PDB entry 6W2E | electron microscopy, 4.40 A resolution (low resolution: residue-level contacts below are approximate; hydrogen-bond / salt-bridge calls are withheld) | chains O and v of the 19 polymer chains in the assembly

Chain O:
Name: Major capsid protein
Source organism: Epstein-Barr virus (strain B95-8)
UniProt: P03226 (MCP_EBVB9); residues 1-1381 here = UniProt positions 1-1381
Sequence (1381 residues; each row starts with the number of its first residue):
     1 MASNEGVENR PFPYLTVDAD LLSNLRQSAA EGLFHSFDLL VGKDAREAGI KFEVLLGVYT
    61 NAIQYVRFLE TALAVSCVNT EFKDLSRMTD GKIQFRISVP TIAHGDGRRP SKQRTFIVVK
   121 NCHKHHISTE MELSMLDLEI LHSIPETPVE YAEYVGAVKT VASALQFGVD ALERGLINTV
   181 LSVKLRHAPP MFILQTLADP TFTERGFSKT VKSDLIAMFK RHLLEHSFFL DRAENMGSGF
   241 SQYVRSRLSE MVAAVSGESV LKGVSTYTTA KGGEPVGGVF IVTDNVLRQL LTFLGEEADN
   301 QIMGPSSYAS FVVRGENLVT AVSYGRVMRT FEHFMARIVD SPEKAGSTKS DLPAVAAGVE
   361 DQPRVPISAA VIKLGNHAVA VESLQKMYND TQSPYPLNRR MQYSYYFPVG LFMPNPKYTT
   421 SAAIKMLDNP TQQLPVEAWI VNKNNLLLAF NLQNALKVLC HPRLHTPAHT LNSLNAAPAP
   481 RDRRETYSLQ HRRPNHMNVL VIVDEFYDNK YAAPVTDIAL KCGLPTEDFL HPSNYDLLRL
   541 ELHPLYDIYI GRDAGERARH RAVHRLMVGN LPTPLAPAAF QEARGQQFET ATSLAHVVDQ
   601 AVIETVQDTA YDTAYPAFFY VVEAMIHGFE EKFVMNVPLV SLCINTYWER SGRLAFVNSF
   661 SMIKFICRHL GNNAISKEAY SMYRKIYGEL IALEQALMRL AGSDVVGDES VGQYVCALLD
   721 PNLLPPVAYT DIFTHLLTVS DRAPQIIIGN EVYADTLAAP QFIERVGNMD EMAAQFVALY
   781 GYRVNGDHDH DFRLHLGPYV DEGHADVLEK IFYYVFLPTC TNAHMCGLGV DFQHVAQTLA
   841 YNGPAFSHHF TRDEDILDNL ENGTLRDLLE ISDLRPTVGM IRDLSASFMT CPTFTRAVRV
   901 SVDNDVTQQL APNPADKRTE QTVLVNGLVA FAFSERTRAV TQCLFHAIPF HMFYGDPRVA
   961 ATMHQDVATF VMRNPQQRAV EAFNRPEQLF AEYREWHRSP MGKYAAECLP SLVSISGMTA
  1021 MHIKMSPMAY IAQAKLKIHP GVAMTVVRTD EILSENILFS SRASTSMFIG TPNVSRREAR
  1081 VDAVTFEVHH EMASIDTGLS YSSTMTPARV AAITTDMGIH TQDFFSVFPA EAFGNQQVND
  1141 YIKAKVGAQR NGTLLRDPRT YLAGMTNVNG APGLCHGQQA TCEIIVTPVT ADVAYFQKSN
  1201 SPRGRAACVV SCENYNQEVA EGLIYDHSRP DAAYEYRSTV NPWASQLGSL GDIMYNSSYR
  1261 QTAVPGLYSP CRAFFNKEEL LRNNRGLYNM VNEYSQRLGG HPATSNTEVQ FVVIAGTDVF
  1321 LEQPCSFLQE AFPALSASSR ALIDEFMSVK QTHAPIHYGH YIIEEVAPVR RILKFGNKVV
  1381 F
Disordered / not traced: 1-61, 1149-1169
From the paper describing this entry:
  - conformationally variable residues (order/disorder transition): Tyr-308 to Val-339

Chain v:
Name: Capsid vertex component 1
Source organism: Epstein-Barr virus (strain B95-8)
UniProt: P03222 (CVC1_EBVB9); residue numbers follow UniProt; this construct covers 1-507
Sequence (507 residues; numbered 1 to 507; the number before each row is that of its first residue):
     1 MDVHIDNQVL SGLGTPLLVH LFVPDTVMAE LCPNRVPNCE GAWCQTLFSD RTGLTRVCRV
    61 FAARGMLPGR PSHRGTFTSV PVYCDEGLPE LYNPFHVAAL RFYDEGGLVG ELQIYYLSLF
   121 EGAKRALTDG HLIREASGVQ ESAAAMQPIP IDPGPPGGAG IEHMPVAAAQ VEHPKTYDLK
   181 QILLEITQEE NRGEQRLGHA GSPALCLGLR LRAGAETKAA AETSVSKHHP ALENPSNIRG
   241 SAGGEGGGGR AGTGGTVGVG SGALSRVPVS FSKTRRAIRE SRALVRGIAH IFSPHALYVV
   301 TYPELSAQGR LHRMTAVTHA SPATDLAEVS ILGAPEREFR FLISVALRIS ASFREKLAMQ
   361 AWTAQQEIPV VIPTSYSRIY KNSDLIREAF FTVQTRVSWE SCWVKATISN APKTPDACLW
   421 IDSHPLYEEG ASAWGKVIDS RPPGGLVGAA SQLVALGTDG HCVHLATTSD GQAFLVLPGG
   481 FVIKGQLALT PEERGYILAR HGIRREQ
Disordered / not traced: 79-92, 126-282, 306-329, 440-453, 503-507

How chain O and chain v interact:
Pairs across the interface - 19 pairs, chain O then chain v:
  Arg-552(O) with Glu-429(v)
  Ala-554(O) with Pro-425(v); Gly-430(v); Ala-431(v)
  Gly-555(O) with Ser-423(v)
  Glu-556(O) with Ala-433(v); Lys-436(v)
  Arg-559(O) with Asn-34(v)
  Asp-755(O) with Ala-296(v); Tyr-298(v)
  Pro-912(O) with Asn-34(v); Arg-35(v); Val-36(v)
  Asn-913(O) with Asn-34(v)
  Pro-914(O) with Asn-34(v); Arg-35(v); Val-36(v)
  Arg-918(O) with Thr-26(v)
  Asn-1135(O) with Arg-74(v)
Other interface residues (no listed pair), chain O (14 interface residues in all): Gln-745, Lys-917, Gly-1134

In short:
Chain O and chain v each contribute 14 residues to their interface. The paper reports conformational
variability at Tyr-308(O).
Chain O is Major capsid protein and chain v is Capsid vertex component 1, both from Epstein-Barr virus (strain
B95-8); the structure, Structures of Capsid and Capsid-Associated Tegument Complex inside the Epstein-Barr
Virus, was determined by electron microscopy (same publication as 6W19 and 6W2D).
